Entry 6VVH (X-ray diffraction, 1.79 A resolution); this record covers chains AAA and CCC of the 4 polymer chains in the assembly.

== Chain AAA (and CCC) ==
Name: 4-hydroxy-tetrahydrodipicolinate synthase 1, chloroplastic
Organism: Arabidopsis thaliana
Notes: EC 4.3.3.7; chain CCC of this document is another copy of the same molecule, construct and numbering; everything in this record applies to it too
UniProtKB: Q9LZX6 (DAPA1_ARATH); residue numbers follow UniProt; this construct covers 49-365
Amino-acid sequence (321 residues; numbered 45 to 365; the number before each row is that of its first residue):
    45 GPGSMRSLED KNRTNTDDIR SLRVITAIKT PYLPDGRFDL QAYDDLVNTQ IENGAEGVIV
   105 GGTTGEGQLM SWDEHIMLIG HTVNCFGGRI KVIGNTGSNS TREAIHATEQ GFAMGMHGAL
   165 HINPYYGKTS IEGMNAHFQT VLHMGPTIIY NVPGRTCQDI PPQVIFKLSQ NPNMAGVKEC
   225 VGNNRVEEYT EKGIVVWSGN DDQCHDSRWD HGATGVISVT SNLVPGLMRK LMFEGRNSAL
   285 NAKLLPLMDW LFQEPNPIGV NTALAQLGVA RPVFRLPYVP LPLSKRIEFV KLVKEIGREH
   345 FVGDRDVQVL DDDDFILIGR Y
Not modelled in the structure: 45-57 (chain CCC: 45-53)
Sequence notes: expression tag (45-48)
Ligand contacts:
  - lysine (LYS), molecule 1: Gly111, Gln112, Met114, Ser115, Trp116, His119, Asn143, Glu147, Tyr169
  - lysine (LYS), molecule 2: Ser142, Asn143, Ser144, Glu147, Tyr170
UniProt features mapped onto this chain:
  - active site: Tyr194 (Proton donor/acceptor), Lys222 (Schiff-base intermediate with substrate)
  - binding site (pyruvate): Thr108, Ile261
  - site (Part of a proton relay during catalysis): Thr107, Tyr170
What the authors report for this chain:
  - binding site for lysine: Gly111, Gln112, Trp116, His119, Asn143, Glu147
  - self-association interface (contacts with another copy of this molecule); pairs are residue here / residue on that copy: Cys201-Cys201 (disulfide)
  - mutagenesis - C201G (1.8 +/- 0.06 uM): unchanged catalytic activity on lysine
  - conformationally variable residues: Tyr169
  - catalytic residues: Thr107, Tyr170, Tyr194
  - allosteric site: Trp116

== Interface between chain AAA and chain CCC ==
Contacting residue pairs (25; chain AAA residue first):
  Arg81(AAA) with Glu153(CCC), salt bridge
  Leu84(AAA) with Ala157(CCC), hydrophobic
  Asp117(AAA) with Asp117(CCC), hydrogen bond (backbone-side chain); His150(CCC), salt bridge; Gln154(CCC), hydrogen bond
  Met121(AAA) with Gln154(CCC); Met158(CCC)
  Gly124(AAA) with Met158(CCC)
  His125(AAA) with Ala157(CCC), hydrogen bond (side chain-backbone); Met158(CCC)
  Val127(AAA) with Asn128(CCC)
  Asn128(AAA) with Val127(CCC); Met158(CCC); Gly159(CCC)
  Gln154(AAA) with Asp117(CCC), hydrogen bond; Met121(CCC)
  Ala157(AAA) with Leu84(CCC), hydrophobic; Met121(CCC), hydrophobic; His125(CCC), hydrogen bond (backbone-side chain)
  Met158(AAA) with Ile120(CCC); Met121(CCC), hydrophobic; Gly124(CCC); Asn128(CCC); Met158(CCC), hydrophobic
  Gly159(AAA) with Asn128(CCC)
Also at the interface, not in a pair above, chain AAA (13 interface residues in all): Trp116
Also at the interface, not in a pair above, chain CCC (15 interface residues in all): Glu118

== In short ==
The interface between chain AAA and chain CCC involves 13 residues on one side and 15 on the other; the
contacts include 5 hydrogen bonds and 2 salt bridges. Polar pairs include Arg81(AAA)-Glu153(CCC),
Asp117(AAA)-His150(CCC) and Asp117(AAA)-Asp117(CCC). The paper reports catalytic residues Thr107(AAA),
Tyr170(AAA) and Tyr194(AAA); C201G of chain AAA leaves catalytic activity on lysine unchanged.
Chain AAA and chain CCC are both 4-hydroxy-tetrahydrodipicolinate synthase 1, chloroplastic (Arabidopsis
thaliana); the structure, Arabidopsis thaliana dihydrodipicolinate synthase isoform 1 (DHDPS1) in complex with
lysine, was determined by X-ray diffraction together with 6VVI from the same study.
